PDB entry 1O0H | X-ray diffraction, 1.20 A resolution | chain A

== Chain A ==
Molecule: Ribonuclease pancreatic
Source organism: Bos taurus
Notes: EC 3.1.27.5
Reference sequence: P61823 (RNAS1_BOVIN); residues 1-124 here correspond to UniProt positions 27-150 (UniProt number = residue number + 26)
Amino-acid sequence (124 residues; each row starts with the number of its first residue):
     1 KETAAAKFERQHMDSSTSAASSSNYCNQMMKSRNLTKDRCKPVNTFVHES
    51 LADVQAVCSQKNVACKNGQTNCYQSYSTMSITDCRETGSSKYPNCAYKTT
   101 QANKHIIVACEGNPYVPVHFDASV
Disulfides: Cys-26/Cys-84, Cys-40/Cys-95, Cys-58/Cys-110, Cys-65/Cys-72
Residues lining bound ligands: ADP (adenosine-5'-diphosphate): Lys-7, Gln-11, His-12, Lys-41, Asn-44, Cys-65, Asn-67, Gln-69, Asn-71, Cys-72, Ala-109, Glu-111, Val-118, His-119, Phe-120, Asp-121
Curated features (UniProtKB/Swiss-Prot):
  - active site: His-12 (Proton acceptor), His-119 (Proton donor)
  - binding site (substrate): Lys-7, Arg-10, Lys-41 to Thr-45, Lys-66, Arg-85
  - glycosylation: Lys-1 (N-linked (Glc) (glycation) lysine), Lys-7 (N-linked (Glc) (glycation) lysine), Asn-34 (N-linked (GlcNAc...) asparagine), Lys-37 (N-linked (Glc) (glycation) lysine), Lys-41 (N-linked (Glc) (glycation) lysine)
What the authors report for this chain:
  - binding site for ADP: Ala-4, Lys-7, His-12, Lys-41, Val-43, Asn-67, Asn-71, His-119, Phe-120
  - catalytic residues: His-119 (citing earlier work)

== Summary ==
Ligands of chain A: ADP. UniProt lists active-site residues His-12 and His-119 and 9 substrate-binding
residues. The paper reports the catalytic residue His-119; a binding site for ADP at Ala-4, Lys-7 and His-12
among others.
Chain A is Ribonuclease pancreatic (Bos taurus); the structure, Ribonuclease A in complex with 5'-ADP, was
determined by X-ray diffraction (same publication as 1O0F, 1O0M, 1O0N and 1O0O).
